Entry 3KIH (X-ray diffraction, 2.49 A resolution); this record covers chains C and D of the 5 polymer chains in the assembly.

== Chain C (and D) ==
Name: 5-bladed beta-propeller lectin
Organism: synthetic construct
Notes: chain D of this document is another copy of the same molecule, construct and numbering; everything in this record applies to it too
Amino-acid sequence (97 residues; each row starts with the number of its first residue):
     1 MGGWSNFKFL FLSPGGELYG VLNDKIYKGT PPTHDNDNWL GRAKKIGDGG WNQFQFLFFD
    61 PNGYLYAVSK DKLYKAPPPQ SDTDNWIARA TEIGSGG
Not modelled in the structure: 1-2, 35-36, 96-97 (chain D: 1-2, 94-97)
Small-molecule neighbours: GDL (2-(acetylamido)-2-deoxy-D-glucono-1,5-lactone): G47, D48, G49, G50, W51, F54, D82, T83, D84, N85, W86, I87

== How chain C and chain D interact ==
Contacting residue pairs (34):
  Q55(C) with S5(D), hydrogen bond
  F56(C) with F7(D); K8(D); L10(D)
  F58(C) with L10(D); L12(D), hydrophobic
  F59(C) with L12(D)
  D60(C) with L12(D)
  P61(C) with S13(D); P14(D)
  Y66(C) with L12(D), hydrophobic; P31(D)
  V68(C) with W4(D), hydrophobic; L10(D), hydrophobic
  K70(C) with S5(D)
  D71(C) with G3(D), hydrogen bond (side chain-backbone); W4(D), hydrogen bond (side chain-backbone); S5(D), hydrogen bond (side chain-backbone); N6(D)
  K72(C) with W4(D)
  L73(C) with W4(D)
  E92(C) with D35(D)
  I93(C) with W4(D); P32(D), hydrophobic; H34(D); D35(D)
  G94(C) with W4(D); P32(D); H34(D), hydrogen bond (backbone-backbone); D35(D); D37(D)
  S95(C) with D35(D), hydrogen bond (backbone-backbone); D37(D), hydrogen bond (backbone-backbone); N38(D)
Other interface residues (no listed pair), chain C (17 interface residues in all): S69
Other interface residues (no listed pair), chain D (21 interface residues in all): F9, F11, G16, L18, N36

== Summary ==
17 residues of chain C and 21 residues of chain D are in contact; the contacts include 7 hydrogen bonds. Polar
pairs include Q55(C)-S5(D), D71(C)-G3(D) and D71(C)-W4(D). Bound to chain C: compound GDL.
Both chains are 5-bladed beta-propeller lectin (synthetic construct). Entry 3KIH (The crystal structures of
two fragments truncated from 5-bladed beta-propeller lectin, tachylectin-2 (Lib2-D2-15)) was determined by
X-ray diffraction, deposited together with 3KIF.
